Entry 4NXT (X-ray diffraction, 2.12 A resolution); this record covers chain A.

== Chain A ==
Name: Mitochondrial dynamic protein MID51
Source organism: Homo sapiens
UniProt: Q9NQG6 (MID51_HUMAN); residue numbers follow UniProt; this construct covers 119-463
Sequence (347 residues; row label = number of the first residue in the row):
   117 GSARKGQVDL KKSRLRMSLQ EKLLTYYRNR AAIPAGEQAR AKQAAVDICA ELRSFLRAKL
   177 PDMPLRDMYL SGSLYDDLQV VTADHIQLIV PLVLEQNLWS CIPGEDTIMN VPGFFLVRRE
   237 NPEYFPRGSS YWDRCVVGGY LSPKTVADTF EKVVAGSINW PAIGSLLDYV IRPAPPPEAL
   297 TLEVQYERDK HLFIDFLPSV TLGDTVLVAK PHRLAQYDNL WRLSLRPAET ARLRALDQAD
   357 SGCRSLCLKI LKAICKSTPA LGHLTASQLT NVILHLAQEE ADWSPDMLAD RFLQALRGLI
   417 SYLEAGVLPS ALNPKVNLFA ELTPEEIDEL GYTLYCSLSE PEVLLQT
Unresolved in the structure: 117-124, 462-463
Construct notes: expression tag (117-118)
UniProt features mapped onto this chain:
  - region (Important for interaction with DNM1L): A160 to R169, R234 to P242
  - binding site (ADP): S187, S189, H201, S340, R342, K368
  - natural variant: R146 (R146W: In OPA14; uncertain significance), Y240 (Y240N: In OPA14; uncertain significance)
  - mutagenesis: H201 (H201D: Abolishes nucleotide-binding, but not DNM1L recruitment; when associated with E-342; E-368 and E-372), R235 (R235A: No effect on mitochondrial localization. Impairs DNM1L recruitment), P238 to P242 (No effect on mitochondrial localization. Impairs DNM1L recruitment), R342 (R342E: Abolishes nucleotide-binding, but not DNM1L recruitment; when associated with D-201; E-368 and E-372), K368 (K368E: Abolishes nucleotide-binding, but not DNM1L recruitment; when associated with D-201; E-342 and E-372), K372 (K372E: Abolishes nucleotide-binding, but not DNM1L recruitment; when associated with D-201; E-342 and E-368)
Reported in the primary citation:
  - mutagenesis - H201D/R342E/K368E/K372E: unchanged binding to Drp1
  - contacts within the chain: R235-D249 (salt bridge)
  - mutagenesis - R235A: abolished binding to Drp1

== Summary ==
From UniProt: 6 ADP-binding residues and 10 mutagenesis sites. From the paper: R235A abolishes binding to
Drp1; contacts within the chain involving R235 and D249.
Chain A is Mitochondrial dynamic protein MID51 (Homo sapiens); the structure, Crystal structure of the
cytosolic domain of human MiD51, was determined by X-ray diffraction (same publication as 4NXU, 4NXV, 4NXW and
4NXX).
